3M9S - chains 4 and 9 of the 13 polymer chains in the assembly; structure by X-ray diffraction, 4.50 A resolution (low resolution: residue-level contacts below are approximate; hydrogen-bond / salt-bridge calls are withheld).

Chain 4:
Protein: NADH-quinone oxidoreductase subunit 4
From: Thermus thermophilus
Notes: EC 1.6.99.5
UniProtKB: Q56220 (NQO4_THET8); residues 1-409 here = UniProt positions 1-409
Amino-acid sequence (409 residues; row label = number of the first residue in the row):
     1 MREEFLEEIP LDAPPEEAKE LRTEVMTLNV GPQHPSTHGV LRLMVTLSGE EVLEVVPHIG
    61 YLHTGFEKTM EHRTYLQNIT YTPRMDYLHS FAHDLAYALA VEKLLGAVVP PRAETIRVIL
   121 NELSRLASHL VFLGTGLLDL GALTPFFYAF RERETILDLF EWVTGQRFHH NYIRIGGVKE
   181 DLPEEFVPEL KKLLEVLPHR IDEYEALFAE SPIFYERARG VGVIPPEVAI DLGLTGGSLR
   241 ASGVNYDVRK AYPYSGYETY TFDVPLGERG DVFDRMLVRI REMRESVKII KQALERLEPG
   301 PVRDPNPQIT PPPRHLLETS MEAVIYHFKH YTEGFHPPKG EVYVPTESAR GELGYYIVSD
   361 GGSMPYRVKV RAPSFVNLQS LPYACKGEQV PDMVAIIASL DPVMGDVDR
Not modelled in the structure: 1-25, 32-38

Chain 9:
Protein: NADH-quinone oxidoreductase subunit I
From: Thermus thermophilus
Notes: EC 1.6.99.5
UniProtKB: Q56224 (NQO9_THET8); residues 1-182 here = UniProt positions 1-182
Amino-acid sequence (182 residues; each row starts with the number of its first residue):
     1 MTLKALAQSL GITLKYLFSK PVTVPYPDAP VALKPRFHGR HVLTRHPNGL EKCIGCSLCA
    61 AACPAYAIYV EPAENDPENP VSAGERYAKV YEINMLRCIF CGLCEEACPT GAIVLGYDFE
   121 MADYEYSDLV YGKEDMLVDV VGTKPQRREA KRTGKPVKVG YVVPYVRPEL EGFKAPTEGG
   181 KR
Not modelled in the structure: 1-25, 180-182
Ion coordination: 4Fe-4S cluster Fe site 1: Cys53, Cys56, Cys59, Cys108; 4Fe-4S cluster Fe site 2: Cys63, Cys98, Cys101, Cys104
Small-molecule neighbours:
  - 4Fe-4S cluster (SF4), molecule 1: His41, Cys63, Pro64, Ala65, Ile68, Ile93, Cys98, Ile99, Phe100, Cys101, Gly102, Leu103, Cys104, Leu115
  - 4Fe-4S cluster (SF4), molecule 2: Cys53, Ile54, Gly55, Cys56, Ser57, Leu58, Cys59, Tyr91, Cys108, Pro109, Thr110, Ala112, Ile113
Curated features (UniProtKB/Swiss-Prot):
  - binding site ([4Fe-4S] cluster): Cys53, Cys56, Ser57, Cys59, Cys63, Cys98, Ile99, Cys101, Cys104, Cys108

Chain 4 / chain 9 interface:
Residue-residue contacts (43):
  Arg73(4) with Pro64(9); Tyr66(9)
  Leu76(4) with Leu103(9)
  Gln77(4) with Ala62(9); Cys63(9); Pro64(9)
  Thr80(4) with Pro64(9); Leu103(9)
  Tyr81(4) with Pro64(9)
  Arg84(4) with Ile99(9)
  Asp158(4) with Lys34(9)
  Glu161(4) with Leu33(9); Lys34(9); Arg36(9)
  Trp162(4) with Lys34(9); Pro35(9); Arg36(9)
  Val163(4) with Arg36(9)
  Thr164(4) with His38(9)
  Gly165(4) with Arg36(9); Phe37(9); His38(9)
  Gln166(4) with His38(9); Phe100(9)
  Asn171(4) with Cys101(9); Leu103(9)
  Arg174(4) with Glu106(9)
  Lys179(4) with Cys101(9); Gly102(9); Glu106(9)
  Glu180(4) with Arg36(9)
  Asp181(4) with Arg36(9)
  Leu182(4) with Arg36(9)
  Pro183(4) with Arg36(9)
  Glu185(4) with Tyr165(9)
  Arg314(4) with Glu105(9); Cys108(9)
  His327(4) with Ala107(9)
  Phe328(4) with Leu58(9)
  Tyr331(4) with Ala62(9); Glu106(9); Ala107(9)
  Thr332(4) with Leu58(9)
Also at the interface, not in a pair above, chain 4 (29 interface residues in all): His72, Arg303, Leu317
Also at the interface, not in a pair above, chain 9 (24 interface residues in all): Ala61, Pro109, Gly111

Summary:
29 residues of chain 4 and 24 residues of chain 9 are in contact. Ligands of chain 9: 4Fe-4S cluster.
Cys53(9), Cys56(9), Cys59(9) and Cys108(9) form the 4Fe-4S cluster Fe site 1. Curated annotation (UniProt)
lists 10 [4Fe-4S] cluster-binding residues on chain 9.
Chain 4 is NADH-quinone oxidoreductase subunit 4 and chain 9 is NADH-quinone oxidoreductase subunit I, both
from Thermus thermophilus; the structure, Crystal structure of respiratory complex I from Thermus
thermophilus, was determined by X-ray diffraction together with 3M9C from the same study.
